Entry 8DS7 (X-ray diffraction, 1.88 A resolution); this record covers chains H and M of the 3 polymer chains in the assembly.

[Chain H]
Name: IgG heavy chain Fab
Source organism: Mus musculus
Notes: antibody fragment or engineered binder
Sequence (216 residues; each row starts with the number of its first residue):
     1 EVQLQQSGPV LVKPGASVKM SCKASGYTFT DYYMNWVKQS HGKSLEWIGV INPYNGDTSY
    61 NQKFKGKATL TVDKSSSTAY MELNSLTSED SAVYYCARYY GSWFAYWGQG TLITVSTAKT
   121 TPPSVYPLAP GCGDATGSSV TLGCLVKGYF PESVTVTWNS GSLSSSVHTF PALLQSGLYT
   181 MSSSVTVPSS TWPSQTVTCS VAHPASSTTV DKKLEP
Not modelled in the structure: 133-134
Disulfide bonds: Cys22-Cys96, Cys144-Cys199

[Chain M]
Name: ACNLIVEGHC peptide
Sequence (10 residues; row label = number of the first residue in the row):
     1 ACNLIVEGHC
Disulfide bonds: Cys2-Cys10

[Interface between chain H and chain M]
Pairs across the interface (10; chain H residue first):
  Tyr33(H) with Leu4(M); Ile5(M); Gly8(M)
  Asn35(H) with Ile5(M)
  Asp57(H) with Leu4(M); His9(M)
  Ser59(H) with Cys2(M)
  Tyr99(H) with Ile5(M), hydrophobic
  Trp103(H) with Ile5(M); Val6(M), hydrophobic
Also at the interface, not in a pair above, chain H (8 interface residues in all): Val50, Thr58
Also at the interface, not in a pair above, chain M (7 interface residues in all): Asn3

[Summary]
8 residues of chain H and 7 residues of chain M are in contact.
Chain H is IgG heavy chain Fab (Mus musculus) and chain M is ACNLIVEGHC peptide; the structure,
Tumor-activated antibody derivatives targeting CTLA4, was determined by X-ray diffraction.
